7NPL - chain A; structure by X-ray diffraction, 1.82 A resolution.

[Chain A]
Molecule: Alpha-1-antitrypsin
Organism: Homo sapiens
UniProtKB: P01009 (A1AT_HUMAN); residues 2-394 here correspond to UniProt positions 26-418 (UniProt number = residue number + 24)
Sequence (404 residues; numbered -9 to 394; the number before each row is that of its first residue; numbers below 1 keep their minus sign (Met-9 is residue -9)):
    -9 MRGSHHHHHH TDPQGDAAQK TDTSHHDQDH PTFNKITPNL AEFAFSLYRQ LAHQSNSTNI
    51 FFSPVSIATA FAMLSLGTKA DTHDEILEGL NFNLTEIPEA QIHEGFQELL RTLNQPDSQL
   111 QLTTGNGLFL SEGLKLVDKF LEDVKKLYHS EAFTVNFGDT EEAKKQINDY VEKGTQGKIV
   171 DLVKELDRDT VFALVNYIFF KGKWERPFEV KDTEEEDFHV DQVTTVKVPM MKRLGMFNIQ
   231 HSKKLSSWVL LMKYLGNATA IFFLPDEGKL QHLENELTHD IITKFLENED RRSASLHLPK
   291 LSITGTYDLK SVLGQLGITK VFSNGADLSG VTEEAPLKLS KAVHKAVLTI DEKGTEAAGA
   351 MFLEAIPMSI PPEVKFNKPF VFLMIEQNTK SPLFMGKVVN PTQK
Not modelled in the structure: -9 to 23, 343-356
Construct notes: initiating methionine (-9); expression tag (-8 to 1); conflict Ser232 (Cys256 in P01009)
Ligand contacts: UKZ (N-((1S,2R)-1-(3-chloro-2-methylphenyl)-1-hydroxypentan-2-yl)-2-oxoindoline-4-carboxamide): Gly192, Lys193, Trp194, Phe198, Met221, Tyr244, Ala250, Phe252, Leu288, Pro289, Lys290, Leu291, Leu338, Ile340, Glu342, Phe366, Phe370, Phe372, Met374, Val388
Reported in the primary citation:
  - binding site for UKZ: Trp194, Met374

[Summary]
Ligands of chain A: compound UKZ. The paper reports a binding site for UKZ at Trp194 and Met374.
Chain A is Alpha-1-antitrypsin (Homo sapiens); the structure, ALPHA-1 ANTITRYPSIN (C232S) COMPLEXED WITH cmpd
11, was determined by X-ray diffraction (same publication as 7NPK).
